Entry 2HOD (X-ray diffraction, 2.90 A resolution); this record covers chains A and B of the 5 polymer chains in the assembly.

# Chain A
Name: Fibrinogen alpha chain
Source organism: Homo sapiens
UniProt: P02671 (FIBA_HUMAN); residues 111-197 here correspond to UniProt positions 130-216 (UniProt number = residue number + 19)
Chain sequence (87 residues; each row starts with the number of its first residue):
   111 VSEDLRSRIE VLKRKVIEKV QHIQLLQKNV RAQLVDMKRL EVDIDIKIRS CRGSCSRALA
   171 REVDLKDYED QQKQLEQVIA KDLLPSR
Unresolved in the structure: 111-118, 193-197

# Chain B
Name: Fibrinogen beta chain
Source organism: Homo sapiens
UniProt: P02675 (FIBB_HUMAN); residues 134-461 here correspond to UniProt positions 164-491 (UniProt number = residue number + 30)
Chain sequence (328 residues; each row starts with the number of its first residue):
   134 DNENVVNEYS SELEKHQLYI DETVNSNIPT NLRVLRSILE NLRSKIQKLE SDVSAQMEYC
   194 RTPCTVSCNI PVVSGKECEE IIRKGGETSE MYLIQPDSSV KPYRVYCDMN TENGGWTVIQ
   254 NRQDGSVDFG RKWDPYKQGF GNVATNTDGK NYCGLPGEYW LGNDKISQLT RMGPTELLIE
   314 MEDWKGDKVK AHYGGFTVQN EANKYQISVN KYRGTAGNAL MDGASQLMGE NRTMTIHNGM
   374 FFSTYDRDND GWLTSDPRKQ CSKEDGGGWW YNRCHAANPN GRYYWGGQYT WDMAKHGTDD
   434 GVVWMNWKGS WYSMRKMSMK IRPFFPQQ
Unresolved in the structure: 134-150, 458-461
Disulfides: C201-C286, C211-C240, C394-C407
Covalent attachments: N-acetylglucosamine (NAG) linked to N364
Bound ions: Ca2+: D381, D383, W385
UniProt features mapped onto this chain:
  - glycosylation: N364 (N-linked (GlcNAc...) asparagine)

# Interface between chain A and chain B
Residue-residue contacts (65):
  V126(A) - V157(B)  hydrophobic
  I133(A) - I161(B)  hydrophobic
  I133(A) - N164(B)
  L136(A) - L168(B)
  V140(A) - L168(B)  hydrophobic
  M147(A) - L175(B)  hydrophobic
  M147(A) - I179(B)  hydrophobic
  K148(A) - D425(B)  salt bridge
  K148(A) - M426(B)
  R149(A) - W424(B)  hydrogen bond (side chain-backbone)
  R149(A) - D425(B)
  R149(A) - M426(B)
  R149(A) - A427(B)  hydrogen bond (side chain-backbone)
  E151(A) - L182(B)
  V152(A) - M426(B)
  D153(A) - R415(B)  salt bridge
  D153(A) - K428(B)
  I154(A) - L182(B)
  I154(A) - V186(B)  hydrophobic
  I156(A) - R415(B)
  I156(A) - Y416(B)
  K157(A) - D261(B)  salt bridge
  I158(A) - Q189(B)  hydrogen bond (backbone-side chain)
  R159(A) - G258(B)
  R159(A) - S259(B)  hydrogen bond (backbone-backbone)
  R159(A) - W418(B)
  S160(A) - S259(B)
  S160(A) - D261(B)
  C161(A) - Q189(B)
  C161(A) - S259(B)
  R162(A) - C197(B)
  R162(A) - S259(B)
  G163(A) - C197(B)
  G163(A) - S259(B)  hydrogen bond (backbone-backbone)
  G163(A) - N275(B)
  S164(A) - P196(B)
  S164(A) - C197(B)  hydrogen bond (backbone-backbone)
  C165(A) - Y192(B)
  C165(A) - C193(B)  disulfide
  C165(A) - T195(B)
  C165(A) - C197(B)
  S166(A) - Y192(B)  hydrogen bond (side chain-backbone)
  S166(A) - T195(B)  hydrogen bond (side chain-backbone)
  S166(A) - P196(B)
  S166(A) - C197(B)
  R167(A) - Q189(B)
  R167(A) - Y192(B)
  A168(A) - Q189(B)
  L169(A) - A188(B)
  L169(A) - Q189(B)
  R171(A) - K181(B)
  L175(A) - M426(B)  hydrophobic
  D177(A) - K178(B)  salt bridge
  Y178(A) - L175(B)
  Y178(A) - K178(B)
  Y178(A) - L182(B)
  E179(A) - D425(B)
  Q181(A) - I171(B)
  Q181(A) - N174(B)  hydrogen bond (side chain-backbone)
  Q184(A) - V167(B)
  Q184(A) - I171(B)
  L185(A) - V167(B)  hydrophobic
  L185(A) - I171(B)  hydrophobic
  V188(A) - T163(B)
  V188(A) - N164(B)
Also at the interface, not in a pair above, chain A (41 interface residues in all): K123, Q137, Q143, L144, E172, K191, D192
Also at the interface, not in a pair above, chain B (41 interface residues in all): L151, I153, D154, N160, D185, V260, Y417, G430
Disulfides between the chains: C165(A)-C193(B)

# Overview
Chain A and chain B each contribute 41 residues to their interface; the contacts include 1 disulfide bond, 9
hydrogen bonds and 4 salt bridges. Polar pairs include K148(A)-D425(B), D153(A)-R415(B) and K157(A)-D261(B).
Covalently linked N-acetylglucosamine: at N364(B). D381(B), D383(B) and W385(B) coordinate Ca2+.
Here chain A is Fibrinogen alpha chain and chain B is Fibrinogen beta chain, both from Homo sapiens. Entry
2HOD (Crystal Structure of Fragment D from Human Fibrinogen Complexed with Gly-hydroxyPro-Arg-Pro-amide) was
determined by X-ray diffraction.
